PDB entry 4Z7G | X-ray diffraction, 2.60 A resolution | chain A

Chain A:
Molecule: Serine/threonine-protein kinase/endoribonuclease IRE1
Source organism: Homo sapiens
Notes: EC 2.7.11.1, 3.1.26.-
Reference sequence: O75460 (ERN1_HUMAN); numbering as in UniProt (aligned over 562-977)
Sequence (416 residues; row label = number of the first residue in the row):
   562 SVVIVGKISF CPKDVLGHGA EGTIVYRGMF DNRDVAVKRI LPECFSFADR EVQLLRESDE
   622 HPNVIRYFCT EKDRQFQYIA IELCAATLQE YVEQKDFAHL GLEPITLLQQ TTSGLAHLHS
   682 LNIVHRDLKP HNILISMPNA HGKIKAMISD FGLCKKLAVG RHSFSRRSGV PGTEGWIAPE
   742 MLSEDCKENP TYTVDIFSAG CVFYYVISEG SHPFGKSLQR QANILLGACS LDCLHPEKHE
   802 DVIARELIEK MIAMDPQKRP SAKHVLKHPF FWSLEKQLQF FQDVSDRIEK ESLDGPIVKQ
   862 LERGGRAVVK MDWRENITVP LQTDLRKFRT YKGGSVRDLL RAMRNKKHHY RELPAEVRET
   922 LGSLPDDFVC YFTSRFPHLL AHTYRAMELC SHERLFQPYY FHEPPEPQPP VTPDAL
Not modelled in the structure: 713-731, 744-750, 886-895, 964-977
Metal / ion sites: Na+: Asp620, His622, Val625
Curated features (UniProtKB/Swiss-Prot):
  - region: Asn906, Lys907 (Interacts with hydroxy-aryl-aldehyde inhibitors)
  - active site: Asp688 (Proton acceptor)
  - binding site (ATP): Leu577 to Ile585, Lys599, Glu643 to Cys645, Lys690 to Asn693, Asp711
  - site: Tyr892 (Interacts with hydroxy-aryl-aldehyde inhibitors)
  - modified residue: Ser724 (Phosphoserine), Ser729 (Phosphoserine), Thr973 (Phosphothreonine)
  - natural variant: Arg635 (R635W: In a gastric adenocarcinoma sample), Ser769 (S769F: In a glioblastoma multiforme sample), Pro830 (P830L: In an ovarian serous carcinoma sample)
  - mutagenesis: Lys599 (K599A: Loss of autophosphorylation and of endoribonuclease activity. Inhibition of growth arrest)
From the paper describing this entry:
  - contacts within the chain: Lys599-Glu612 (salt bridge), Leu616-Tyr628 (hydrophobic contact), His686-Phe712 (hydrophobic contact)
  - conformationally variable residues (loop rearrangement, side-chain flip): Asp620, Tyr628
  - mutagenesis - Y628A, Y628L: decreased stability
  - mutagenesis - Y628L: abolished catalytic activity
  - mutagenesis - Y628F: increased catalytic activity on autophosphorylation
  - mutagenesis - Y628F: unchanged catalytic activity
  - mutagenesis - Y628F: increased catalytic activity (RNase assay)
  - self-association interface (contacts with another copy of this molecule); pairs are residue here / residue on that copy: Arg594-Asp620 (salt bridge), Arg594-Tyr628 (hydrogen bond), Asp620-Arg627 (salt bridge), Arg617

In short:
The Na+ site is built by Asp620, His622 and Val625. UniProt lists active-site residue Asp688, 18 ATP-binding
residues and one mutagenesis site. From the paper: Y628A and Y628L reduce stability; conformational
variability at Asp620 and Tyr628.
Chain A is Serine/threonine-protein kinase/endoribonuclease IRE1 (Homo sapiens); the structure, Crystal
structure of human IRE1 cytoplasmic kinase-RNase region - apo, was determined by X-ray diffraction together
with 4Z7H from the same study.
